7A4F - chains BG and EH of the 120 polymer chains in the assembly; structure by electron microscopy, 3.50 A resolution.

# Chain BG (and EH)
Molecule: Antitermination protein N, 6,7-dimethyl-8-ribityllumazine synthase
From: Escherichia virus lambda
Notes: EC 2.5.1.78; chain EH of this document is another copy of the same molecule, construct and numbering; everything in this record applies to it too
UniProtKB: chimeric construct of P03045, O66529: residues 7-23 from P03045 (REGN_LAMBD) positions 6-22 (UniProt number = residue number - 1); residues 32-101 from O66529 positions 85-154 (UniProt number = residue number + 53); residues 114-197 from O66529 positions 1-84 (UniProt number = residue number - 113)
Sequence (197 residues; each row starts with the number of its first residue):
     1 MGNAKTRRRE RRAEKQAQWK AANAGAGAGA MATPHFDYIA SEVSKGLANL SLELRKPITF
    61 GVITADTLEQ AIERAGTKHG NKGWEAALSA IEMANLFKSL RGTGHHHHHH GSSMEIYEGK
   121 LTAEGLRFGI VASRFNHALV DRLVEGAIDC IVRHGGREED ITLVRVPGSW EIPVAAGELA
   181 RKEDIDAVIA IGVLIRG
Not modelled in the structure: 1-31, 103-112, 197
Sequence notes: cloning artifact (1-6); linker (24-31, 102-113); engineered mutation Glu115 (Gln2 in O66529)
Swiss-Prot annotation at these positions:
  - active site: His35 (Proton donor)
  - binding site ((2S)-2-hydroxy-3-oxobutyl phosphate): Ala32, Thr33, Arg74
  - binding site (5-amino-6-(D-ribitylamino)uracil): Phe60, Lys82, Phe135, Asn136, Ser169 to Glu171, Val193 to Ile195

# Chain BG / chain EH interface
Contacting residue pairs - 21 pairs, chain BG then chain EH:
  Trp84(BG) with Leu88(EH), hydrophobic; Leu121(EH), hydrophobic
  Leu88(BG) with Trp84(EH), hydrophobic
  Glu92(BG) with Arg153(EH), salt bridge
  Glu118(BG) with Asp149(EH); Arg153(EH)
  Gly119(BG) with Arg153(EH)
  Lys120(BG) with Arg153(EH)
  Leu121(BG) with Trp84(EH), hydrophobic; Arg153(EH), hydrogen bond (backbone-backbone); His154(EH)
  Thr122(BG) with His154(EH)
  Asp149(BG) with Glu118(EH)
  Arg153(BG) with Glu92(EH), salt bridge; Glu118(EH), salt bridge; Gly119(EH), hydrogen bond (side chain-backbone); Lys120(EH); Leu121(EH), hydrogen bond (backbone-backbone)
  His154(BG) with Leu121(EH); Thr122(EH); His154(EH)

# Overview
The chain BG/chain EH interface involves 11 residues from each chain, with 3 hydrogen bonds and 3 salt
bridges. Polar contacts include Glu92(BG)-Arg153(EH), Arg153(BG)-Glu118(EH) and Arg153(BG)-Gly119(EH). UniProt
lists active-site residue His35(BG), 3 (2S)-2-hydroxy-3-oxobutyl phosphate-binding residues and 10 residues
binding 5-amino-6-(D-ribitylamino)uracil on chain BG.
Both chains are Antitermination protein N, 6,7-dimethyl-8-ribityllumazine synthase (Escherichia virus lambda).
Entry 7A4F (Aquifex aeolicus lumazine synthase-derived nucleocapsid variant NC-1 (120-mer)) was determined by
electron microscopy together with 7A4G, 7A4H, 7A4I and 7A4J from the same study.
